9N5G - chains A and H of the 13 polymer chains in the assembly; structure by X-ray diffraction, 3.15 A resolution.

# Chain A
Protein: DNA-directed RNA polymerase II subunit RPB1
Source organism: Saccharomyces cerevisiae S288C
Notes: EC 2.7.7.6
UniProtKB: P04050 (RPB1_YEAST); residue numbers follow UniProt; this construct covers 1-1733
Sequence (1733 residues; each row starts with the number of its first residue):
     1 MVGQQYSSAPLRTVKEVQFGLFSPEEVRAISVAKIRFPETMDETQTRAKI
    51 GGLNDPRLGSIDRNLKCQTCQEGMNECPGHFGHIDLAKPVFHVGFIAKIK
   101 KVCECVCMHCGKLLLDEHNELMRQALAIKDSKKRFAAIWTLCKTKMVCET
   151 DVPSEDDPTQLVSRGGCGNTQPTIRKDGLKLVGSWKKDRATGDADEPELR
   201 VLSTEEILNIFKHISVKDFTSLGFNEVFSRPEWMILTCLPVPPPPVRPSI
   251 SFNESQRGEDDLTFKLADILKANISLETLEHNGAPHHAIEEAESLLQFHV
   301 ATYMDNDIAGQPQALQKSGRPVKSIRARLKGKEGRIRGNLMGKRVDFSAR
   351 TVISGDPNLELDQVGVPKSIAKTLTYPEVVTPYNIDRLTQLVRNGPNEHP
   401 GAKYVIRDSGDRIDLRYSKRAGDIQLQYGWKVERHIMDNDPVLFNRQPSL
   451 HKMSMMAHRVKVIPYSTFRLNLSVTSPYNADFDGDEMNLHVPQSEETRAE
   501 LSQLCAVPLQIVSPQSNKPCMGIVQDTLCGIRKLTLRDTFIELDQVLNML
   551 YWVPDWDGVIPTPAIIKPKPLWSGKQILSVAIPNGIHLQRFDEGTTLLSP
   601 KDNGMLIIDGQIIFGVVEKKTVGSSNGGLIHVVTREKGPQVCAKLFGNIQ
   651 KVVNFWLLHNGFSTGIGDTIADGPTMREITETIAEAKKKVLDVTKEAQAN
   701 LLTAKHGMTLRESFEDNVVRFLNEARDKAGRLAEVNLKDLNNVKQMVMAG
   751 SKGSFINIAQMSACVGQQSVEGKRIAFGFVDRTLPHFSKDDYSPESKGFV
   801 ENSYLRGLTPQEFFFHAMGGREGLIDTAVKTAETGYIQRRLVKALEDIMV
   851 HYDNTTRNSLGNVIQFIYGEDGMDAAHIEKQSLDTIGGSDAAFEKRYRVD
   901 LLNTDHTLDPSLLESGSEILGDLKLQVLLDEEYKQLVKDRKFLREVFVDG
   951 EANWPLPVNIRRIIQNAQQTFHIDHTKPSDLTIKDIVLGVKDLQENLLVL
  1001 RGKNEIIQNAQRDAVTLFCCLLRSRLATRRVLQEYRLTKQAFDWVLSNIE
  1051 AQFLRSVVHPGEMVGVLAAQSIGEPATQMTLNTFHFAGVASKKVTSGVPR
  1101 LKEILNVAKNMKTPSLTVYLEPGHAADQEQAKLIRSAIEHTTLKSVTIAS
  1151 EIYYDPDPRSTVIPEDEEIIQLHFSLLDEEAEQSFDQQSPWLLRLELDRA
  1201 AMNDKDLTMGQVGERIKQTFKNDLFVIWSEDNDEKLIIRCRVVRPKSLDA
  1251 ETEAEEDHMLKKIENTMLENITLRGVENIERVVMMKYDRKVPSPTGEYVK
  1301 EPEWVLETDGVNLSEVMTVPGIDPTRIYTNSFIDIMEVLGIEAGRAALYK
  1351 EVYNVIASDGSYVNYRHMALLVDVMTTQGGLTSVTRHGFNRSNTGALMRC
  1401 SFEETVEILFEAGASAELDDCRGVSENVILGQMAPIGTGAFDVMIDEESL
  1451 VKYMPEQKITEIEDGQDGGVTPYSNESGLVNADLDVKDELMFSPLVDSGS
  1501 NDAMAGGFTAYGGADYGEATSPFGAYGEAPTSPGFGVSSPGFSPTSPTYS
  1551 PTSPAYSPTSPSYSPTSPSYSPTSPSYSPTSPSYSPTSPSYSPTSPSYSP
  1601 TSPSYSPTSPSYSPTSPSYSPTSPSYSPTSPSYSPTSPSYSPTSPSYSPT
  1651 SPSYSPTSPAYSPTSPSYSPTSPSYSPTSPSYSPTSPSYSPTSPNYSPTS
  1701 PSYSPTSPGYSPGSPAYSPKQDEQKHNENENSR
Disordered / not traced: 1-2, 154-160, 187-198, 250-256, 1082-1091, 1177-1186, 1244-1256, 1447-1733
Disulfides: Cys-105/Cys-142
Ion coordination: Zn2+ site 1: Cys-67, Cys-70, Cys-77, His-80; Zn2+ site 2: Cys-107, Cys-148, Cys-167; Mg2+: Asp-483 (shared with 1 residue of chain R)
Small-molecule neighbours: ATP (adenosine-5'-triphosphate): Arg-446, Pro-448, Asn-479, Asp-481, Lys-752, Thr-827, Gln-1078
Swiss-Prot annotation at these positions:
  - region: Pro-248 to Asp-260 (Lid loop), Asn-306 to Lys-323 (Rudder loop), Pro-810 to Glu-822 (Bridging helix)
  - binding site (Zn(2+)): Cys-67, Cys-70, Cys-77, His-80, Cys-107, Cys-110, Cys-148, Cys-167
  - binding site (Mg(2+)): Asp-481, Asp-483, Asp-485
  - modified residue: Thr-1471 (Phosphothreonine)
  - cross-link (Glycyl lysine isopeptide (Lys-Gly)): Lys-695 (interchain with G-Cter in ubiquitin), Lys-1246 (interchain with G-Cter in ubiquitin), Lys-1350 (interchain with G-Cter in ubiquitin)
  - natural variant: Ser-1653 to Pro-1659 (deletion: In strain: A364A)
  - mutagenesis: Lys-1246 (K1246R: Impairs ubiquitination during transcription stress)

# Chain H
Protein: DNA-directed RNA polymerases I, II, and III subunit RPABC3
Source organism: Saccharomyces cerevisiae S288C
UniProtKB: P20436 (RPAB3_YEAST); residues 1-146 here = UniProt positions 1-146
Sequence (146 residues; numbered 1 to 146; the number before each row is that of its first residue):
     1 MSNTLFDDIFQVSEVDPGRYNKVCRIEAASTTQDQCKLTLDINVELFPVA
    51 AQDSLTVTIASSLNLEDTPANDSSATRSWRPPQAGDRSLADDYDYVMYGT
   101 AYKFEEVSKDLIAVYYSFGGLLMRLEGNYRNLNNLKQENAYLLIRR
Disordered / not traced: 1, 64-75
Swiss-Prot annotation at these positions:
  - region: Asp-16 to Thr-39 (Non-specific ssDNA binding)
  - modified residue: Ser-2 (N-acetylserine), Thr-68 (Phosphothreonine)

# How chain A and chain H interact
Contacting residue pairs (64; chain A residue first):
  Arg-537(A) / Tyr-20(H)
  Arg-537(A) / Val-23(H)
  Arg-537(A) / Arg-25(H)
  Arg-537(A) / Asp-41(H)  salt bridge
  Arg-537(A) / Gly-120(H)  hydrogen bond (side chain-backbone)
  Arg-537(A) / Leu-121(H)
  Arg-537(A) / Leu-122(H)
  Asp-538(A) / Tyr-20(H)
  Asp-538(A) / Asn-21(H)  hydrogen bond (side chain-backbone)
  Asp-538(A) / Lys-22(H)  hydrogen bond (side chain-backbone)
  Asp-538(A) / Val-23(H)  hydrogen bond (side chain-backbone)
  Phe-540(A) / Asn-43(H)
  Leu-543(A) / Trp-79(H)  hydrophobic
  Gly-558(A) / Ser-78(H)
  Val-559(A) / Ser-78(H)
  Ile-560(A) / Ser-78(H)  hydrogen bond (backbone-side chain)
  Ile-560(A) / Trp-79(H)  hydrogen bond (backbone-backbone)
  Pro-561(A) / Trp-79(H)
  Thr-562(A) / Tyr-98(H)
  Pro-563(A) / Trp-79(H)
  Pro-563(A) / Tyr-98(H)
  Ala-564(A) / Met-97(H)
  Ala-564(A) / Tyr-98(H)  hydrogen bond (backbone-backbone)
  Ile-565(A) / Asn-43(H)
  Ile-565(A) / Leu-46(H)  hydrophobic
  Ile-565(A) / Tyr-95(H)
  Ile-565(A) / Val-96(H)
  Ile-566(A) / Val-96(H)  hydrogen bond (backbone-backbone)
  Ile-566(A) / Tyr-98(H)  hydrophobic
  Ile-566(A) / Tyr-141(H)  hydrophobic
  Lys-567(A) / Asp-91(H)  salt bridge
  Lys-567(A) / Tyr-93(H)  hydrogen bond (side chain-backbone)
  Lys-567(A) / Asp-94(H)
  Lys-567(A) / Val-96(H)  hydrogen bond (backbone-backbone)
  Pro-568(A) / Asp-94(H)
  Pro-568(A) / Tyr-95(H)  hydrophobic
  Pro-568(A) / Val-96(H)
  Pro-570(A) / Trp-79(H)  hydrophobic
  Leu-571(A) / Leu-46(H)  hydrophobic
  Trp-572(A) / Trp-79(H)  hydrophobic
  Ser-573(A) / Gly-119(H)  hydrogen bond (side chain-backbone)
  Lys-575(A) / Gly-119(H)
  Lys-575(A) / Gly-120(H)
  Leu-597(A) / Tyr-102(H)  hydrogen bond (backbone-side chain)
  Leu-597(A) / Lys-103(H)
  Leu-597(A) / Tyr-115(H)
  Leu-598(A) / Arg-25(H)  hydrogen bond (backbone-side chain)
  Leu-598(A) / Leu-122(H)
  Leu-598(A) / Arg-124(H)
  Ser-599(A) / Arg-25(H)
  Pro-600(A) / Arg-25(H)
  Asp-602(A) / Tyr-20(H)  hydrogen bond
  Leu-606(A) / Tyr-102(H)  hydrophobic
  Ile-613(A) / Tyr-102(H)  hydrophobic
  Ile-613(A) / Ser-117(H)  hydrogen bond (backbone-side chain)
  Ile-613(A) / Gly-120(H)
  Ile-613(A) / Leu-122(H)
  Phe-614(A) / Leu-122(H)  hydrophobic
  Asp-739(A) / Arg-19(H)  salt bridge
  Lys-744(A) / Arg-19(H)
  Met-748(A) / Arg-19(H)
  Ile-973(A) / Lys-136(H)
  Asp-974(A) / Lys-136(H)
  His-975(A) / Lys-103(H)  hydrogen bond
Also at the interface, not in a pair above, chain A (37 interface residues in all): Lys-569, Gln-576, Ile-608
Also at the interface, not in a pair above, chain H (35 interface residues in all): Thr-39, Thr-76, Arg-77, Pro-81, Phe-118, Met-123

# Summary
Chain A and chain H form an interface of 37 and 35 residues respectively; the contacts include 16 hydrogen
bonds and 3 salt bridges. Among the polar pairs are Arg-537(A)/Asp-41(H), Lys-567(A)/Asp-91(H) and
Asp-739(A)/Arg-19(H). Chain A binds ATP.
Here chain A is DNA-directed RNA polymerase II subunit RPB1 and chain H is DNA-directed RNA polymerases I, II,
and III subunit RPABC3, both from Saccharomyces cerevisiae S288C. Entry 9N5G (RNA polymerase II elongation
complex with 8-oxoG at +1 site, ATP in both A- and E-site) was determined by X-ray diffraction, deposited
together with 9N5B, 9N5C, 9N5D, 9N5E and 9N5F.
